6JQM - chains A and F of the 6 polymer chains in the assembly; structure by electron microscopy, 3.30 A resolution.

Chain A (and F):
Molecule: Bifunctional protein PaaZ
Source organism: Escherichia coli K-12
Notes: EC 3.3.2.12; chain F of this document is another copy of the same molecule, construct and numbering; everything in this record applies to it too
UniProt: P77455 (PAAZ_ECOLI); residues 2-681 here = UniProt positions 2-681
Chain sequence (688 residues; each row starts with the number of its first residue; numbers below 1 keep their minus sign (Met-6 is residue -6)):
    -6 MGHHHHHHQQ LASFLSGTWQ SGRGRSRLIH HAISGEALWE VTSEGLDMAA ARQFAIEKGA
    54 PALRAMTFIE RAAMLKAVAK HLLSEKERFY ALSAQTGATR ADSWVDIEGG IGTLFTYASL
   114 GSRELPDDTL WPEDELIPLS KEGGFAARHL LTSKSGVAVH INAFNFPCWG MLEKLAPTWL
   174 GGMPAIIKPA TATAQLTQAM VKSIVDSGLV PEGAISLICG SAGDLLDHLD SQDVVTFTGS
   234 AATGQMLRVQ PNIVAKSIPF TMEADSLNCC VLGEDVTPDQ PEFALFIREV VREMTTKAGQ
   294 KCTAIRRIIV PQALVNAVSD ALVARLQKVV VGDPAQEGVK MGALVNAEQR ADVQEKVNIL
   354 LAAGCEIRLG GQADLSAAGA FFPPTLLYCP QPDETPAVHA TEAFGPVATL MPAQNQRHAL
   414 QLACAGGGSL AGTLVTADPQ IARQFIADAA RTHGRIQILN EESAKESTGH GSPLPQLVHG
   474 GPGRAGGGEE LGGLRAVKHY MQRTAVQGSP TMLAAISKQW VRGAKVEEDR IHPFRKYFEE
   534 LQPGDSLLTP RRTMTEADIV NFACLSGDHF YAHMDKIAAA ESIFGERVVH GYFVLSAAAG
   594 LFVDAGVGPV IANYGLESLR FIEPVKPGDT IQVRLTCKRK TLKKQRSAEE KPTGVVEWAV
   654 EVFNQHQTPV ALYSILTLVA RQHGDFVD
Not modelled in the structure: -6 to 1, 680-681
Sequence notes: initiating methionine (-6); expression tag (-5 to 1)
Residues lining bound ligands: NADPH (NDP; NADPH dihydro-nicotinamide-adenine-dinucleotide phosphate): Arg20, Ile154, Asn155, Ala156, Phe157, Asn158, Lys181, Pro182, Ala183, Thr184, Leu219, Phe230, Thr231, Gly232, Ser233, Thr236, Leu240, Glu256, Ala257, Asp258, Cys295, Gln342, Glu395, Phe397
What the authors report for this chain:
  - binding site for NADPH: Ala257, Cys295
  - catalytic residues: Glu256, Cys295, Asp561, His566 (citing earlier work)
  - mutagenesis - K69A, R613A, K636A: decreased growth
  - mutagenesis - C295A: abolished growth in response to PA as the sole carbon source
  - mutagenesis - K69A: unchanged stability

How chain A and chain F interact:
Residue-residue contacts (6):
  Ile524(A) - Ile524(F)  hydrophobic
  Glu533(A) - Arg523(F)  salt bridge
  Pro543(A) - Ala598(F)
  Pro543(A) - Gly599(F)
  Ala598(A) - Pro543(F)
  Gly599(A) - Pro543(F)
Other interface residues (no listed pair), chain A (6 interface residues in all): Arg523
Other interface residues (no listed pair), chain F (6 interface residues in all): Glu533

In short:
Chain A and chain F each contribute 6 residues to their interface, with 1 salt bridge. Its one salt-bridged
contact is Glu533(A)-Arg523(F). Ligands of chain A: NADPH. The paper reports catalytic residues Glu256(A),
Cys295(A) and Asp561(A) among others; K69A, R613A and K636A of chain A reduce growth.
Chain A and chain F are both Bifunctional protein PaaZ (Escherichia coli K-12); the structure, Structure of
PaaZ with NADPH, was determined by electron microscopy together with 6JQL, 6JQN and 6JQO from the same study.
